6U5K - chains c and C of the 54 polymer chains in the assembly; structure by electron microscopy, 3.50 A resolution.

[Chain c]
Protein: Sheath PA0622
From: Pseudomonas aeruginosa (strain ATCC 15692 / DSM 22644 / CIP 104116 / JCM 14847 / LMG 12228 / 1C / PRS 101 / PAO1)
UniProtKB: G3XD39 (G3XD39_PSEAE); residues 1-386 here = UniProt positions 1-386
Chain sequence (386 residues; row label = number of the first residue in the row):
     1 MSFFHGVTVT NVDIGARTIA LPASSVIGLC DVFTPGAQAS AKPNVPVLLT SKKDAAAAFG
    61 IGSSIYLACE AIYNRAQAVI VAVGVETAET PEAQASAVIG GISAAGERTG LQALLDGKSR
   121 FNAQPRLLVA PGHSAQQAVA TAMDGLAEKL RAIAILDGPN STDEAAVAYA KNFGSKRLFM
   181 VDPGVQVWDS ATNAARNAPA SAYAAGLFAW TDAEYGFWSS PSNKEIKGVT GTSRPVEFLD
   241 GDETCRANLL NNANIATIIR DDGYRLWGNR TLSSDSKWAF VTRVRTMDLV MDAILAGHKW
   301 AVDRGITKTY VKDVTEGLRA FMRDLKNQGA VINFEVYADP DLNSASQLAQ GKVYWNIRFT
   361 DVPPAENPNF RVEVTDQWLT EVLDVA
Unresolved in the structure: 1, 385-386

[Chain C]
Protein: Sheath Initiator PA0617
From: Pseudomonas aeruginosa (strain ATCC 15692 / DSM 22644 / CIP 104116 / JCM 14847 / LMG 12228 / 1C / PRS 101 / PAO1)
UniProtKB: G3XD42 (G3XD42_PSEAE); residue numbers follow UniProt; this construct covers 1-108
Chain sequence (108 residues; numbered 1 to 108; the number before each row is that of its first residue):
     1 MIGMDRRSGL PLSGLAHLKQ SVEDILTTPL GSRRMRPEYG SKLRRMVDMP VSEGWKSAVQ
    61 AEVARSLGRW EPRIGLSAVR VVAVVDGRVD LLLSGVFEGE NINMEVSA
Unresolved in the structure: 100-108

[Interface between chain c and chain C]
Residue-residue contacts (59):
  Ser-219(c) / Pro-50(C)
  Ser-220(c) / Asp-48(C)  hydrogen bond (side chain-backbone)
  Ser-222(c) / Asp-48(C)  hydrogen bond
  Asn-223(c) / Arg-44(C)  hydrogen bond (side chain-backbone)
  Asn-223(c) / Arg-45(C)  hydrogen bond
  Asn-223(c) / Val-47(C)  hydrogen bond (side chain-backbone)
  Phe-238(c) / Arg-44(C)
  Leu-239(c) / Arg-44(C)  hydrogen bond (backbone-side chain)
  Asp-240(c) / Thr-27(C)  hydrogen bond
  Asp-240(c) / Arg-44(C)  salt bridge
  Arg-260(c) / Pro-29(C)
  Arg-260(c) / Arg-44(C)
  Arg-260(c) / Arg-45(C)
  Arg-265(c) / Arg-45(C)
  Trp-267(c) / Val-47(C)  hydrophobic
  Asn-269(c) / Asp-48(C)  hydrogen bond
  Arg-270(c) / Asp-86(C)  salt bridge
  Phe-280(c) / Asp-86(C)
  Val-362(c) / Pro-50(C)  hydrophobic
  Val-362(c) / Val-51(C)
  Pro-363(c) / Pro-50(C)
  Pro-363(c) / Val-51(C)  hydrogen bond (backbone-backbone)
  Pro-364(c) / Met-49(C)
  Pro-364(c) / Gly-87(C)
  Ala-365(c) / Met-46(C)
  Ala-365(c) / Val-47(C)
  Ala-365(c) / Asp-48(C)  hydrogen bond (backbone-backbone)
  Ala-365(c) / Met-49(C)  hydrogen bond (backbone-backbone)
  Ala-365(c) / Val-51(C)  hydrophobic
  Ala-365(c) / Trp-55(C)  hydrophobic
  Glu-366(c) / Val-47(C)
  Glu-366(c) / Asp-48(C)
  Glu-366(c) / Gly-87(C)
  Asn-367(c) / Gly-87(C)
  Asn-367(c) / Arg-88(C)
  Asn-367(c) / Val-89(C)  hydrogen bond (backbone-backbone)
  Pro-368(c) / Val-89(C)
  Pro-368(c) / Leu-91(C)  hydrophobic
  Asn-369(c) / Arg-88(C)
  Asn-369(c) / Val-89(C)  hydrogen bond (backbone-backbone)
  Asn-369(c) / Asp-90(C)
  Asn-369(c) / Leu-91(C)  hydrogen bond (backbone-backbone)
  Phe-370(c) / Leu-43(C)  hydrophobic
  Phe-370(c) / Val-59(C)  hydrophobic
  Phe-370(c) / Leu-91(C)
  Arg-371(c) / Leu-91(C)  hydrogen bond (backbone-backbone)
  Arg-371(c) / Leu-92(C)
  Arg-371(c) / Leu-93(C)  hydrogen bond (backbone-backbone)
  Val-372(c) / Leu-26(C)  hydrophobic
  Val-372(c) / Leu-93(C)
  Glu-373(c) / Leu-92(C)
  Glu-373(c) / Leu-93(C)
  Glu-373(c) / Ser-94(C)
  Glu-373(c) / Gly-95(C)  hydrogen bond (backbone-backbone)
  Val-374(c) / Lys-19(C)
  Thr-375(c) / Gly-95(C)  hydrogen bond (side chain-backbone)
  Thr-375(c) / Phe-97(C)
  Trp-378(c) / Val-96(C)  hydrophobic
  Leu-379(c) / Phe-97(C)  hydrophobic
Other interface residues (no listed pair), chain c (31 interface residues in all): Trp-218, Lys-224
Other interface residues (no listed pair), chain C (34 interface residues in all): Leu-15, Val-22, Glu-23, Ser-52, Val-63, Ser-77, Val-79

[In short]
The interface between chain c and chain C involves 31 residues on one side and 34 on the other; the contacts
include 18 hydrogen bonds and 2 salt bridges. Polar contacts include Asp-240(c)/Arg-44(C),
Arg-270(c)/Asp-86(C) and Ser-220(c)/Asp-48(C).
Here chain c is Sheath PA0622 and chain C is Sheath Initiator PA0617, both from Pseudomonas aeruginosa (strain
ATCC 15692 / DSM 22644 / CIP 104116 / JCM 14847 / LMG 12228 / 1C / PRS 101 / PAO1). Entry 6U5K (CryoEM
Structure of Pyocin R2 - postcontracted - baseplate) was determined by electron microscopy together with 6PYT,
6U5B, 6U5F and 6U5J from the same study.
